PDB entry 1BIJ | X-ray diffraction, 2.30 A resolution | chains C and D of the 4 polymer chains in the assembly

# Chain C
Name: Hemoglobin A
Organism: Homo sapiens
UniProtKB: P69905 (HBA_HUMAN); residues 1-141 here = UniProt positions 1-141
Chain sequence (141 residues; each row starts with the number of its first residue):
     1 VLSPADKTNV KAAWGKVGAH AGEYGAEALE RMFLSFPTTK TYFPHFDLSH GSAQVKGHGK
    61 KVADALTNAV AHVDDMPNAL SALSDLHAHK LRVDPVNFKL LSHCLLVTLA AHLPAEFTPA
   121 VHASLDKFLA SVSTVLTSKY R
Ion coordination: heme Fe near H87 (its only coordinating residue here)
Residues lining bound ligands: heme (HEM): M32, T39, Y42, F43, H45, F46, H58, K61, V62, A65, L66, L83, L86, H87, L91, V93, N97, F98, L101, S102, V132, L136
Swiss-Prot annotation at these positions:
  - site: K61 (Not glycated)
  - natural variant: D6 (A6D: In J-Toronto; this construct carries the variant), A13 (A13D: In J-Paris 1/J-Aljezur), E27 (A27E: In Shenyang; this construct carries the variant), K61 (K61N: In Zambia; deletion: In Clinic), D64 (A64D: In Pontoise; this construct carries the variant), D75 (D75A: In Lille; D75G: In Chapel Hill; D75N: In G-Pest), A111 (A111D: In Petah Tikva)

# Chain D
Name: Hemoglobin A
Organism: Homo sapiens
UniProtKB: P68871 (HBB_HUMAN); residues 1-146 here = UniProt positions 1-146
Chain sequence (146 residues; each row starts with the number of its first residue):
     1 VHLTPEEKSA VTALWGKVNV DEVGGEALGR LLVVYPWTQR FFESFGDLST PDAVMGNPKV
    61 KAHGKKVLGA FSDGLAHLDN LKGTFATLSE LHCDKLHVDP ENFRLLGNVL VCVLAHHFGK
   121 EFTPPVQAAY QKVVAGVANA LAHKYH
Covalent attachments: but-2-enedial (2FU) linked to K82
Ion coordination: heme Fe near H92 (its only coordinating residue here)
Residues lining bound ligands: heme (HEM): L28, L31, T38, F41, F42, F45, H63, K66, V67, A70, F71, F85, L88, L91, H92, L96, V98, N102, F103, L106, V137, L141
Swiss-Prot annotation at these positions:
  - natural variant: L3 (H3L: In Graz; this construct carries the variant), E7 (E7A: In G-Makassar; E7K: In Hb C; E7Q: In Machida; E7V: In SKCA), K8 (E8K: In G-Siriraj; this construct carries the variant), V11 (A11V: In Iraq-Halabja; this construct carries the variant), G16 (W16G: In Randwick; this construct carries the variant), V23 (E23V: In D-Granada; this construct carries the variant), G24 (V24G: In Miyashiro; this construct carries the variant), G25 (G25D: In Moscva; G25R: In Riverdale-Bronx; G25V: In Savannah), L32 (L32P: In Yokohama), V33 (L33V: In Muscat; this construct carries the variant), R40 (Q40R: In Tianshui; this construct carries the variant), F42 (F42Y: In Mequon; deletion: In Bruxelles), 11 further natural variant entries in UniProt

# Chain C / chain D interface
Contacting residue pairs - 36 pairs, chain C then chain D:
  E30(C) with P124(D)
  R31(C) with F122(D), hydrogen bond (side chain-backbone); T123(D); P124(D); Q127(D)
  L34(C) with A128(D)
  S35(C) with Q127(D), hydrogen bond; A128(D); Q131(D)
  F36(C) with Q131(D)
  K99(C) with N108(D)
  H103(C) with N108(D), hydrogen bond (side chain-backbone); Q131(D)
  V107(C) with V111(D), hydrophobic; C112(D), hydrophobic; A115(D), hydrophobic; Q127(D)
  A110(C) with C112(D); A115(D); H116(D), hydrogen bond (backbone-backbone)
  A111(C) with A115(D); G119(D)
  P114(C) with H116(D), hydrogen bond (backbone-side chain)
  F117(C) with R30(D), hydrogen bond (backbone-side chain); H116(D), hydrogen bond (backbone-side chain)
  T118(C) with R30(D)
  P119(C) with R30(D); V33(D); M55(D), hydrophobic
  H122(C) with R30(D), hydrogen bond; V34(D); C112(D)
  A123(C) with V33(D); V34(D), hydrophobic
  D126(C) with V34(D); Y35(D), hydrogen bond
Also at the interface, not in a pair above, chain C (20 interface residues in all): C104, L106, L113
Also at the interface, not in a pair above, chain D (19 interface residues in all): K120, P125

# Summary
The interface between chain C and chain D involves 20 residues on one side and 19 on the other, with 9
hydrogen bonds. Polar contacts include R31(C)-F122(D), S35(C)-Q127(D) and H103(C)-N108(D). Ligands of chain C:
heme. Chain D binds heme. Covalently linked but-2-enedial: at K82(D).
Chain C is Hemoglobin A and chain D is Hemoglobin A, both from Homo sapiens; the structure, Crosslinked, deoxy
human hemoglobin A, was determined by X-ray diffraction.
